Entry 7NL9 (electron microscopy, 2.86 A resolution); this record covers chains H and M of the 15 polymer chains in the assembly.

== Chain H ==
Molecule: ATP synthase epsilon chain
From: Mycobacterium smegmatis (strain ATCC 700084 / mc(2)155)
Reference sequence: A0R1Z9 (ATPE_MYCS2); numbering as in UniProt (aligned over 1-121)
Sequence (121 residues; row label = number of the first residue in the row):
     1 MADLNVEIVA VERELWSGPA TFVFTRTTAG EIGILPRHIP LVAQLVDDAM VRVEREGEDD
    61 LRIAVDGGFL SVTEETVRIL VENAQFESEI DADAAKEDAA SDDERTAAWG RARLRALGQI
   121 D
Unresolved in the structure: 1-2, 10-15, 82-85, 97-103, 121

== Chain M ==
Molecule: ATP synthase subunit c
From: Mycolicibacterium smegmatis (strain ATCC 700084 / mc(2)155)
Reference sequence: A0R205 (A0R205_MYCS2); residues 1-86 here = UniProt positions 1-86
Sequence (86 residues; each row starts with the number of its first residue):
     1 MDLDPNAIIT AGALIGGGLI MGGGAIGAGI GDGIAGNALI SGIARQPEAQ GRLFTPFFIT
    61 VGLVEAAYFI NLAFMALFVF ATPGLQ
Unresolved in the structure: 1-2

== How chain H and chain M interact ==
Residue-residue contacts (8; chain H residue first):
  Arg-26(H) / Arg-45(M)
  Arg-26(H) / Gln-46(M)
  Arg-26(H) / Glu-48(M)  salt bridge
  Ala-29(H) / Arg-45(M)
  Ala-29(H) / Gln-46(M)  hydrogen bond (backbone-side chain)
  Gly-30(H) / Arg-45(M)
  Glu-31(H) / Arg-45(M)  hydrogen bond (backbone-backbone)
  Glu-31(H) / Pro-47(M)
Other interface residues (no listed pair), chain M (5 interface residues in all): Ala-44

== Overview ==
4 residues of chain H and 5 residues of chain M are in contact, with 2 hydrogen bonds and 1 salt bridge. Among
the polar pairs are Arg-26(H)/Glu-48(M), Ala-29(H)/Gln-46(M) and Glu-31(H)/Arg-45(M).
Chain H is ATP synthase epsilon chain (Mycobacterium smegmatis (strain ATCC 700084 / mc(2)155)) and chain M is
ATP synthase subunit c (Mycolicibacterium smegmatis (strain ATCC 700084 / mc(2)155)); the structure,
Mycobacterium smegmatis ATP synthase Fo state 3, was determined by electron microscopy together with 7NJK,
7NJL, 7NJM, 7NJN, 7NJO, 7NJP and 20 further entries from the same study.
